PDB entry 1LOP | X-ray diffraction, 1.80 A resolution | chains A and B

[Chain A]
Molecule: Cyclophilin A
From: Escherichia coli
Notes: EC 5.2.1.8
UniProtKB: P23869 (PPIB_ECOLI); residue numbers follow UniProt; this construct covers 1-164
Chain sequence (164 residues; each row starts with the number of its first residue):
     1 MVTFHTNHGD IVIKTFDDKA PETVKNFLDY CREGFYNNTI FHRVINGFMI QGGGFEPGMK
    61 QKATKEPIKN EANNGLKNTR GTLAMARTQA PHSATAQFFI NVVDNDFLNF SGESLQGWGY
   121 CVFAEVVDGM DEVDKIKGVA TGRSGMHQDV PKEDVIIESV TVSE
Differences from the reference sequence: conflict Glu132 (Val in P23869)

[Chain B]
Molecule: Succinyl-ala-pro-ala-P-nitroanilide
Chain sequence (5 residues; numbered 0 to 4; the number before each row is that of its first residue; numbering starts at 0):
     0 XAPAX
Modified / non-standard residues: SIN (succinic acid) at position 0; NIT (4-nitroaniline) at position 4

[How chain A and chain B interact]
Residue-residue contacts (15; chain A residue first):
  Arg43(A) - Pro2(B)  hydrogen bond (side chain-backbone)
  Arg43(A) - NIT_4(B)
  Ile45(A) - NIT_4(B)
  Phe48(A) - Pro2(B)  hydrophobic
  Phe48(A) - Ala3(B)
  Phe48(A) - NIT_4(B)
  Met49(A) - Pro2(B)  hydrophobic
  Ala86(A) - Ala1(B)
  Arg87(A) - SIN_0(B)
  Arg87(A) - Ala1(B)  hydrogen bond (backbone-backbone)
  Thr88(A) - Ala1(B)
  Phe99(A) - Pro2(B)
  Leu108(A) - Pro2(B)  hydrophobic
  Tyr120(A) - Ala1(B)
  Tyr120(A) - Pro2(B)
Other interface residues (no listed pair), chain A (11 interface residues in all): Asp149

[Overview]
The interface between chain A and chain B involves 11 residues on one side and 5 on the other, with 2 hydrogen
bonds. Polar pairs include Arg43(A)-Pro2(B) and Arg87(A)-Ala1(B).
Here chain A is Cyclophilin A (Escherichia coli) and chain B is Succinyl-ala-pro-ala-P-nitroanilide. Entry
1LOP (Cyclophilin A complexed with succinyl-ala-pro-ala-P-nitroanilide) was determined by X-ray diffraction.
